Entry 7ERO (X-ray diffraction, 2.12 A resolution); this record covers chains A and D of the 4 polymer chains in the assembly.

# Chain A (and D)
Molecule: D-tagatose 3-epimerase
From: Agrobacterium sp. SUL3
Notes: EC 5.1.3.-; chain D of this document is another copy of the same molecule, construct and numbering; everything in this record applies to it too
UniProtKB: A0A0L6K0Q2 (A0A0L6K0Q2_9RHIZ); numbering as in UniProt (aligned over 1-282)
Chain sequence (284 residues; numbered 1 to 284; the number before each row is that of its first residue):
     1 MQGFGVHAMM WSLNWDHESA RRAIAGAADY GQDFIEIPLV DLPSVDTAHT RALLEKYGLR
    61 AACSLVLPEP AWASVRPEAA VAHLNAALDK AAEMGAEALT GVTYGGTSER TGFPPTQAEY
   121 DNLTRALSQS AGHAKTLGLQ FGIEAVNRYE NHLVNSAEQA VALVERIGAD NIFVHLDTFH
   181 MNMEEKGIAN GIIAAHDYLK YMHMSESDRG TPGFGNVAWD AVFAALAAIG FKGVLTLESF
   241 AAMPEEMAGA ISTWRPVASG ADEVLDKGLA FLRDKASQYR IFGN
Unresolved in the structure: 284
Differences from the reference sequence: expression tag (283-284)
Ion coordination: Mg2+: Glu144, Asp177, Glu238 (together with D-psicose)
Residues lining bound ligands: D-psicose (PSJ): His7, Met9, Glu36, Pro38, Ser64, Leu65, Val66, Gly101, Val102, Thr107, Glu144, Val146, Glu150, Asp177, His180, His203, Arg209, Glu238
Reported in the primary citation:
  - mutagenesis - P38N, P38N/V102A/Y201L/I251R (6.3-fold), V102A, V102I, T107N, Y201L, Y201V, T236K: increased catalytic activity on D-fructose
  - mutagenesis - P38N/V102A/Y201L, P38N/V102A/Y201L/S207N, P38N/V102A/Y201L/S207N/I251R: increased stability

# Chain A / chain D interface
Contacting residue pairs - 19 pairs, chain A then chain D:
  Glu158(A) with Arg280(D), salt bridge
  Lys186(A) with Gln278(D), hydrogen bond (backbone-side chain)
  Gly187(A) with Gln278(D); Tyr279(D)
  Ala189(A) with Ala224(D), hydrophobic
  Asn190(A) with Gln278(D), hydrogen bond (side chain-backbone); Tyr279(D); Arg280(D)
  Ile193(A) with Ala224(D)
  Ala224(A) with Ala189(D), hydrophobic; Ile193(D)
  Ala228(A) with Ile193(D), hydrophobic; Ala228(D), hydrophobic
  Gln278(A) with Lys186(D), hydrogen bond (side chain-backbone); Gly187(D); Asn190(D), hydrogen bond (backbone-side chain)
  Tyr279(A) with Gly187(D); Asn190(D)
  Arg280(A) with Glu158(D), salt bridge
Interface residues without a listed pair, chain A (13 interface residues in all): Ala227, Ile229
Interface residues without a listed pair, chain D (13 interface residues in all): Ala227, Ile229

# Summary
Chain A and chain D each contribute 13 residues to their interface; the contacts include 4 hydrogen bonds and
2 salt bridges. Among the polar pairs are Glu158(A)-Arg280(D), Lys186(A)-Gln278(D) and Asn190(A)-Gln278(D).
From the paper: P38N, P38N/V102A/Y201L/I251R and V102A of chain A, among others, increase catalytic activity
on D-fructose; P38N/V102A/Y201L, P38N/V102A/Y201L/S207N and P38N/V102A/Y201L/S207N/I251R of chain A increase
stability; 11 substitutions were tested in all.
Chain A and chain D are both D-tagatose 3-epimerase (Agrobacterium sp. SUL3); the structure, Crystal structure
of D-allulose 3-epimerase with D-allulose from Agrobacterium sp. SUL3, was determined by X-ray diffraction,
deposited together with 7ERM and 7ERN.
